Entry 2XOG (X-ray diffraction, 1.72 A resolution); this record covers chain A.

[Chain A]
Name: Ribonuclease pancreatic
Organism: Bos taurus
Notes: EC 3.1.27.5
UniProt: P61823 (RNAS1_BOVIN); residues 1-124 here correspond to UniProt positions 27-150 (UniProt number = residue number + 26)
Chain sequence (124 residues; each row starts with the number of its first residue):
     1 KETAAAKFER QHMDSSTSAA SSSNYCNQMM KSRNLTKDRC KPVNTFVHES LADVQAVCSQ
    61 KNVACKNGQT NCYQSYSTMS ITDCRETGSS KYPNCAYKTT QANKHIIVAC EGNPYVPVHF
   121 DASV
Unresolved in the structure: 1, 18-19
Curated features (UniProtKB/Swiss-Prot):
  - active site: His-12 (Proton acceptor), His-119 (Proton donor)
  - binding site (substrate): Lys-7, Arg-10, Lys-41 to Thr-45, Lys-66, Arg-85
  - glycosylation: Lys-1 (N-linked (Glc) (glycation) lysine), Lys-7 (N-linked (Glc) (glycation) lysine), Asn-34 (N-linked (GlcNAc...) asparagine), Lys-37 (N-linked (Glc) (glycation) lysine), Lys-41 (N-linked (Glc) (glycation) lysine)
Disulfide bonds: Cys-26/Cys-84, Cys-40/Cys-95, Cys-58/Cys-110, Cys-65/Cys-72
Ligand contacts: SFB ((2S,3S,4R,5R)-5-(6-aminopurin-9-yl)-N-[[(2S,3S,4R,5R)-5-(2,4-dioxopyrimidin-1-yl)-4-hydroxy-2-(hydroxymethyl)oxolan-3-yl]methylsulfonyl]-3,4-dihydroxy-oxolane-2-carboxamide): Gln-11, His-12, Lys-41, Val-43, Asn-44, Thr-45, Cys-65, Lys-66, Asn-67, Gln-69, Asn-71, Cys-72, Asp-83, Ala-109, Glu-111, Val-118, His-119, Phe-120, Asp-121, Ala-122, Ser-123
Reported in the primary citation:
  - binding site for SFB: Lys-41, Asn-71, His-119, Asp-121

[In short]
Chain A binds compound SFB. UniProt lists active-site residues His-12 and His-119 and 9 substrate-binding
residues. The paper reports a binding site for SFB at Lys-41, Asn-71 and His-119 among others.
Chain A is Ribonuclease pancreatic (Bos taurus); the structure, Functional and Structural Analyses of
N-Acylsulfonamide-Linked Dinucleoside Inhibitors of Ribonuclease A, was determined by X-ray diffraction (same
publication as 2XOI).
